8J9C - chains B and C of the 4 polymer chains in the assembly; structure by X-ray diffraction, 2.10 A resolution.

== Chain B (and C) ==
Protein: Putative glycyl aminopeptidase
Organism: Xanthomonas campestris pv. campestris B100
Notes: chain C of this document is another copy of the same molecule, construct and numbering; everything in this record applies to it too
Reference sequence: B0RY21 (B0RY21_XANCB); numbering as in UniProt (aligned over 1-626)
Sequence (646 residues; each row starts with the number of its first residue; numbers below 1 keep their minus sign (Gly-19 is residue -19)):
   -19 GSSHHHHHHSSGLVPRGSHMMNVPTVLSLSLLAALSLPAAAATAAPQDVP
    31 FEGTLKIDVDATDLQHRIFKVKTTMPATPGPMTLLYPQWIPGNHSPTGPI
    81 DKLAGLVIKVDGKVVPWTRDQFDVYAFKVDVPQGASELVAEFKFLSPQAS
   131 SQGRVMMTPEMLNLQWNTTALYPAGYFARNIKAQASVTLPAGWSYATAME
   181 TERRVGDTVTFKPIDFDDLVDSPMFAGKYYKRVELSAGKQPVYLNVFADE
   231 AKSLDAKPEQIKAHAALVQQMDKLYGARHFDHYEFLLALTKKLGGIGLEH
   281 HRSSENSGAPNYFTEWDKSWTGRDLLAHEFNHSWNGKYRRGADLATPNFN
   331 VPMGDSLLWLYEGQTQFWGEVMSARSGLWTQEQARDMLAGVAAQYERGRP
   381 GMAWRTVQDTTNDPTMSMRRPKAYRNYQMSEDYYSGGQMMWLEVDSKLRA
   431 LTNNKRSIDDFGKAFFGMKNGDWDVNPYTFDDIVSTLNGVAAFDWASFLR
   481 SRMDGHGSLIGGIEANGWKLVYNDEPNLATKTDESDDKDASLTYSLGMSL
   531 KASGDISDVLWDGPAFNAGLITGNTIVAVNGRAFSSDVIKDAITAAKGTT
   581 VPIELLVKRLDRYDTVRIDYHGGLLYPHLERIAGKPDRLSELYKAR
Disordered / not traced: -19 to 21
Modified / non-standard residues: Mse0, Mse1 (selenomethionine); Mse55, Mse62, Mse136, Mse137, Mse141, Mse179, Mse204, Mse251, Mse333, Mse352, Mse367, Mse382, Mse396, Mse398, Mse409, Mse419, Mse420, Mse448, Mse483, Mse528 (selenomethionine; parent Met)
Differences from the reference sequence: expression tag (-19 to 0); engineered mutation Ala22 (Gln in B0RY21)
Metal / ion sites: Na+ near Asp198 (its only coordinating residue here); Zn2+: His308, His312, Glu342

== Interface between chain B and chain C ==
Pairs across the interface (90):
  Gln45(B) with Gly549(C); Ile551(C); Arg589(C)
  His46(B) with Tyr404(C); Phe546(C), hydrogen bond (side chain-backbone); Gly549(C); Leu550(C); Ile551(C)
  Arg47(B) with Ile551(C)
  Ile48(B) with Trp541(C), hydrophobic
  Ile80(B) with Mse396(C)
  Asp81(B) with Ser397(C), hydrogen bond; Gln408(C), hydrogen bond (backbone-side chain)
  Lys82(B) with Gln408(C)
  Leu83(B) with Trp384(C)
  Ala84(B) with Trp384(C), hydrophobic; Tyr407(C), hydrophobic
  Gly85(B) with Trp384(C); Tyr407(C)
  Leu86(B) with Trp384(C)
  Trp97(B) with Trp384(C), hydrophobic; Asp389(C)
  Arg99(B) with Asp389(C), salt bridge; Asn392(C); Mse396(C)
  Gln101(B) with Asp323(C), hydrogen bond; Gly334(C); Asp335(C), hydrogen bond (side chain-backbone); Ser336(C), hydrogen bond (side chain-backbone); Asn392(C)
  Phe102(B) with Pro332(C); Mse333(C); Gly334(C)
  Val104(B) with Mse396(C), hydrophobic
  Lys123(B) with Tyr407(C), hydrogen bond; Trp541(C)
  Leu125(B) with Tyr404(C), hydrophobic; Gln408(C)
  Gln128(B) with Ala403(C); Tyr404(C), hydrogen bond; Ile551(C)
  Ser131(B) with Pro401(C)
  Gln132(B) with Pro401(C); Ala403(C)
  Asp323(B) with Gln101(C), hydrogen bond
  Pro332(B) with Phe102(C)
  Mse333(B) with Phe102(C)
  Gly334(B) with Gln101(C); Phe102(C)
  Asp335(B) with Gln101(C), hydrogen bond (backbone-side chain)
  Ser336(B) with Gln101(C), hydrogen bond (backbone-side chain)
  Trp384(B) with Leu83(C); Ala84(C), hydrophobic; Gly85(C); Leu86(C); Trp97(C), hydrophobic
  Asp389(B) with Trp97(C); Arg99(C), salt bridge
  Asn392(B) with Arg99(C); Gln101(C)
  Mse396(B) with Asp81(C); Arg99(C); Val104(C), hydrophobic
  Ser397(B) with Asp81(C)
  Pro401(B) with Ser131(C); Gln132(C)
  Lys402(B) with Gln132(C)
  Ala403(B) with Gln128(C); Gln132(C)
  Tyr404(B) with His46(C); Leu125(C), hydrophobic; Gln128(C), hydrogen bond
  Tyr407(B) with Ala84(C), hydrophobic; Gly85(C); Lys123(C), hydrogen bond
  Gln408(B) with Asp81(C), hydrogen bond (side chain-backbone); Lys82(C); Leu125(C)
  Trp541(B) with Ile48(C), hydrophobic; Lys123(C)
  Phe546(B) with His46(C), hydrogen bond (backbone-side chain)
  Ala548(B) with Gln45(C)
  Gly549(B) with Gln45(C); His46(C)
  Ile551(B) with Gln45(C); His46(C); Arg47(C); Gln128(C)
  Arg589(B) with Gln45(C), hydrogen bond
  Asp591(B) with Lys272(C), salt bridge
Also at the interface, not in a pair above, chain B (51 interface residues in all): Pro139, Lys272, Arg385, Leu550, Thr552, Leu590
Also at the interface, not in a pair above, chain C (50 interface residues in all): Ile80, Arg385, Lys402, Ala548, Thr552, Leu590, Asp591

== In short ==
Chain B and chain C form an interface of 51 and 50 residues respectively, with 16 hydrogen bonds and 3 salt
bridges. Among the polar pairs are Arg99(B)-Asp389(C), Asp591(B)-Lys272(C) and His46(B)-Phe546(C). His308(B),
His312(B) and Glu342(B) coordinate Zn2+.
Both chains are Putative glycyl aminopeptidase (Xanthomonas campestris pv. campestris B100). Entry 8J9C
(Crystal structure of M61 peptidase (apo-form) from Xanthomonas campestris) was determined by X-ray
diffraction.
